6SNB - chains A and B of the 3 polymer chains in the assembly; structure by electron microscopy, 4.40 A resolution (low resolution: residue-level contacts below are approximate; hydrogen-bond / salt-bridge calls are withheld).

== Chain A ==
Molecule: Capsid protein VP1
Organism: Coxsackievirus A10
Notes: EC 3.4.22.29, 3.6.1.15, 3.4.22.28, 2.7.7.48
UniProt: Q6JKR9 (Q6JKR9_9ENTO); residues 1-298 here correspond to UniProt positions 565-862 (UniProt number = residue number + 564)
Chain sequence (298 residues; row label = number of the first residue in the row):
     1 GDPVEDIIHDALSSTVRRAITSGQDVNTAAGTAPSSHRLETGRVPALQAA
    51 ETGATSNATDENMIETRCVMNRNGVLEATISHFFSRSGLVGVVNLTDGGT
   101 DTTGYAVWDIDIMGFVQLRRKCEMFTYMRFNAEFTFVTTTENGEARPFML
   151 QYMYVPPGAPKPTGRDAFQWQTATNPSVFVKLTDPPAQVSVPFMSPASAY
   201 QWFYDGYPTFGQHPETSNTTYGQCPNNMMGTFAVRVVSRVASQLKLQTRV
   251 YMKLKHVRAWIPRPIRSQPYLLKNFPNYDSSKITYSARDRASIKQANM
Disordered / not traced: 1-65, 211-219, 298
Reported in the primary citation:
  - conformationally variable residues (side-chain flip): M229, F232

== Chain B ==
Molecule: Capsid protein VP2
Organism: Coxsackievirus A10
Notes: EC 3.4.22.29, 3.6.1.15, 3.4.22.28, 2.7.7.48
UniProt: Q6JKR9 (Q6JKR9_9ENTO); residues 1-255 here correspond to UniProt positions 70-324 (UniProt number = residue number + 69)
Chain sequence (255 residues; row label = number of the first residue in the row):
     1 SPSVEACGYSDRVAQLTVGNSSITTQEAANIVLAYGEWPEYCPDTDATAV
    51 DKPTRPDVSVNRFYTLDSKMWQENSTGWYWKFPDVLNKTGVFGQNAQFHY
   101 LYRSGFCLHVQCNASKFHQGALLVAVIPEFVLAGRGSNTKPNEAPHPGFN
   151 TTFPGTAGASFNDPYVLDSGVPLSQSLIYPHQWINLRTNNCATIIVPYIN
   201 AVPFDSAINHSNFGLIVVPVSPLKYSSGATTAIPITVTIAPLNSEFGGLR
   251 QAVSQ
Disordered / not traced: 1-13, 252-255

== How chain A and chain B interact ==
Pairs across the interface (60; chain A residue first):
  Y127(A) - E129(B)
  Y127(A) - N200(B)
  Y127(A) - A201(B)
  S198(A) - A201(B)
  Q201(A) - A201(B)
  F203(A) - E129(B)
  F203(A) - V131(B)
  Y204(A) - E129(B)
  Y204(A) - H210(B)
  D205(A) - K81(B)
  D205(A) - E129(B)
  D205(A) - F130(B)
  D205(A) - V131(B)
  D205(A) - T152(B)
  D205(A) - H210(B)
  D205(A) - S211(B)
  G206(A) - F153(B)
  G206(A) - N209(B)
  G206(A) - H210(B)
  Y207(A) - F149(B)
  Y207(A) - T152(B)
  Y207(A) - F153(B)
  Y207(A) - N209(B)
  T209(A) - N209(B)
  F210(A) - N209(B)
  T220(A) - H146(B)
  Y221(A) - T152(B)
  I261(A) - Y35(B)
  I261(A) - P128(B)
  I261(A) - I199(B)
  P262(A) - I178(B)
  R263(A) - I178(B)
  R263(A) - Y179(B)
  P264(A) - V171(B)
  P264(A) - Q175(B)
  P264(A) - I178(B)
  P264(A) - Y179(B)
  I265(A) - P172(B)
  I265(A) - Q175(B)
  R266(A) - G170(B)
  S267(A) - G170(B)
  S267(A) - P172(B)
  L271(A) - S137(B)
  L271(A) - T139(B)
  F275(A) - H146(B)
  P276(A) - V131(B)
  P276(A) - A133(B)
  P276(A) - S169(B)
  N277(A) - G134(B)
  Y278(A) - A133(B)
  Y278(A) - G134(B)
  Y278(A) - R135(B)
  Y278(A) - D163(B)
  Y278(A) - D168(B)
  D279(A) - S137(B)
  S280(A) - R135(B)
  S280(A) - D163(B)
  I283(A) - V166(B)
  Y285(A) - Y165(B)
  S286(A) - Y165(B)
Interface residues without a listed pair, chain A (33 interface residues in all): A197, A199, Q268, T284
Interface residues without a listed pair, chain B (35 interface residues in all): G136, G148, S176

== Overview ==
The interface between chain A and chain B involves 33 residues on one side and 35 on the other. The paper
reports conformational variability at M229(A) and F232(A).
Here chain A is Capsid protein VP1 and chain B is Capsid protein VP2, both from Coxsackievirus A10. Entry 6SNB
(Structure of Coxsackievirus A10 A-particle) was determined by electron microscopy together with 6SMG and 6SNW
from the same study.
